Entry 8EJ3 (electron microscopy, 3.13 A resolution); this record covers chains D and R of the 9 polymer chains in the assembly.

Chain D:
Molecule: DNA-directed RNA polymerase subunit beta'
From: Mycobacterium tuberculosis H37Rv
Notes: EC 2.7.7.6
UniProtKB: P9WGY7 (RPOC_MYCTU); residue numbers follow UniProt; this construct covers 1-1316
Sequence (1316 residues; numbered 1 to 1316; the number before each row is that of its first residue):
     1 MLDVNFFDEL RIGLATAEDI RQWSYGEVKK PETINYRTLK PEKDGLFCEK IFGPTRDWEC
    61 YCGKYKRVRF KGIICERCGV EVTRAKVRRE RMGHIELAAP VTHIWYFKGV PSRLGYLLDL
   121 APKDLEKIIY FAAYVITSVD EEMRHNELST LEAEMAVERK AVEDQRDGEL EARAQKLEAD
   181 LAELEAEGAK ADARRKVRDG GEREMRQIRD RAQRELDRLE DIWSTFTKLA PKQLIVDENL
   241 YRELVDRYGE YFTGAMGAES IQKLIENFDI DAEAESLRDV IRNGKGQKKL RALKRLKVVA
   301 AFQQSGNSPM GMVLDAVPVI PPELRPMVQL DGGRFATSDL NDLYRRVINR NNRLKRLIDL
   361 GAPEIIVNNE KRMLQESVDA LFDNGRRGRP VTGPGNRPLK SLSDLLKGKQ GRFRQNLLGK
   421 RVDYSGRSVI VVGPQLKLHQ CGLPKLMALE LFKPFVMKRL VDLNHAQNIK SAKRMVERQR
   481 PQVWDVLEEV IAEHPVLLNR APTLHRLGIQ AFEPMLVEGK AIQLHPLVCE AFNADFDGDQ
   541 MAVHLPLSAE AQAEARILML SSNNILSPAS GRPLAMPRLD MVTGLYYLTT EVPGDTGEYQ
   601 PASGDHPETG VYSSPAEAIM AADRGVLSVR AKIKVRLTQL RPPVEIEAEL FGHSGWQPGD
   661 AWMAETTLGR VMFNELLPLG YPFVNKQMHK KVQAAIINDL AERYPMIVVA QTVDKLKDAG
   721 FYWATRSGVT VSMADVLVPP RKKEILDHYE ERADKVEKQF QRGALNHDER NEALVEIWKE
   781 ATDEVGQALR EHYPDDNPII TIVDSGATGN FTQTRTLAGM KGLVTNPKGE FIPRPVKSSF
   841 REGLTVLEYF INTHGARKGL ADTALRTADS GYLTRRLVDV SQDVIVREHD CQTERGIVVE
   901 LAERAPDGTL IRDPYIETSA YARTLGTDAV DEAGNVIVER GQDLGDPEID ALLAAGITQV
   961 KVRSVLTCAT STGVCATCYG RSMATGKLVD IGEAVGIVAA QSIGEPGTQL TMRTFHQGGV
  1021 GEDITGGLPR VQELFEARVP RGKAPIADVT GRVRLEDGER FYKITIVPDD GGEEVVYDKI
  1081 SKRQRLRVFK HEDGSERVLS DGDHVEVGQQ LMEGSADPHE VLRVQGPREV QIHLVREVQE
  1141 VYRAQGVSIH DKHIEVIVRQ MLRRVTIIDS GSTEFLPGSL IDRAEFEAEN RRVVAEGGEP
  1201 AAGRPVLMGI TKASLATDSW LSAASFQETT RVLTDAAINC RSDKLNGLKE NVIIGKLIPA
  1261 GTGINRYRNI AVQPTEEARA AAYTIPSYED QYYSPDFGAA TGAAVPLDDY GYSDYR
Disordered / not traced: 1, 1283-1316
Metal / ion sites: Zn2+ site 1: Cys62, Cys75, Cys78; Mg2+: Asp535, Asp537 (shared with A30(R) of chain R); Zn2+ site 2: Cys891, Cys968, Cys975, Cys978
Residues lining bound ligands: phosphomethylphosphonic acid guanylate ester (G2P): Arg500, Pro502, Asn533, Asp535, Thr863, Gln1009, Met1012, Arg1013, His1016
Swiss-Prot annotation at these positions:
  - binding site (Zn(2+)): Cys60, Cys62, Cys75, Cys78, Cys891, Cys968, Cys975, Cys978
  - binding site (Mg(2+)): Asp535, Asp537, Asp539

Chain R:
Molecule: 30-nt RNA strand
Sequence (30 nucleotides; numbered 1 to 30; the number before each row is that of its first residue):
     1 UCCGAAGCUU CGGCUUCGGC AGGAGAGGUA
Disordered / not traced: 1-13
Metal / ion sites: Mg2+: A30 (shared with Asp535(D), Asp537(D) of chain D)

Interface between chain D and chain R:
Pairs across the interface (7):
  Arg56(D) with G18(R), salt bridge to the phosphate
  Leu330(D) with G22(R), base contact
  Ala336(D) with G22(R), base contact
  Arg500(D) with A30(R), hydrogen bond to the sugar
  Asp535(D) with A30(R), phosphate contact
  Asp537(D) with A30(R), phosphate contact
  Asp539(D) with A30(R), hydrogen bond to the sugar
Also at the interface, not in a pair above, chain D (11 interface residues in all): Lys66, Val328, Arg397, Gly538
Also at the interface, not in a pair above, chain R (7 interface residues in all): C17, G23, A24, U29

In short:
The interface between chain D and chain R involves 11 residues on one side and 7 on the other, with 2 hydrogen
bonds and 1 salt bridge. Polar contacts include Arg500(D)-A30(R), Asp539(D)-A30(R) and Arg56(D)-G18(R). Bound
to chain D: phosphomethylphosphonic acid guanylate ester.
Chain D is DNA-directed RNA polymerase subunit beta' (Mycobacterium tuberculosis H37Rv) and chain R is a 30-nt
RNA strand; the structure, M. tuberculosis RNAP pause escaped complex with Bacillus subtilis NusG and GMPCPP,
was determined by electron microscopy (same publication as 8EHQ, 8EOE, 8EOF, 8EOS, 8EOT and 8EXY).
